7BUJ - chains A and B; structure by X-ray diffraction, 2.13 A resolution.

# Chain A (and B)
Name: Cyclic GMP-AMP synthase
Source organism: Mus musculus
Notes: EC 2.7.7.86; chain B of this document is another copy of the same molecule, construct and numbering; everything in this record applies to it too
UniProtKB: Q8C6L5 (CGAS_MOUSE); numbering as in UniProt (aligned over 61-507)
Chain sequence (447 residues; row label = number of the first residue in the row):
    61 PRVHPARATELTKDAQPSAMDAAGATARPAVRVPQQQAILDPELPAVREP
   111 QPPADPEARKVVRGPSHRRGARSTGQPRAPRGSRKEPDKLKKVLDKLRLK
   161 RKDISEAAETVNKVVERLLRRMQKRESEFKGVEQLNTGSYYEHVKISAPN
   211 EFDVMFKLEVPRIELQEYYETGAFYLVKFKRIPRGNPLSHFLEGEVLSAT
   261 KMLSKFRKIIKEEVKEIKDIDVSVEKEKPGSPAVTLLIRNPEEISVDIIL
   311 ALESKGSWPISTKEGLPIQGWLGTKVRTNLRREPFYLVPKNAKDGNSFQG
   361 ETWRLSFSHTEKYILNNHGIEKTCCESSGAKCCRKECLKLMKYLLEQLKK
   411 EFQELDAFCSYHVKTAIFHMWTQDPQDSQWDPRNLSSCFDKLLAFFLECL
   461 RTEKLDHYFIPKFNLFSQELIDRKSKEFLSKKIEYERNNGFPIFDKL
Not modelled in the structure: 61-146 (chain B: 61-145)
Ion coordination: Zn2+: His378, Cys384, Cys385, Cys392
Small-molecule neighbours: guanosine-5'-monophosphate / GTP: Asp213, Met215, Lys288, Ser291, Pro292, Ala293, Asp307, Ile309, Val348, Lys350, Arg364, Leu365, Ser366, Phe367, Ser368, Glu371, Cys419, Ser420, Tyr421, His467, Phe473, Leu475

# Interface between chain A and chain B
Residue-residue contacts (30):
  Lys156(A) - Ser387(B)  hydrogen bond (side chain-backbone)
  Arg158(A) - Arg161(B)
  Lys160(A) - Lys205(B)
  Arg161(A) - Arg161(B)
  Arg161(A) - Ile164(B)
  Arg161(A) - Tyr201(B)
  Lys162(A) - Asn196(B)  hydrogen bond
  Lys162(A) - Glu202(B)
  Lys162(A) - Lys372(B)
  Ser165(A) - Ser199(B)  hydrogen bond
  Ser165(A) - Tyr201(B)
  Ala168(A) - Tyr201(B)
  Glu169(A) - Ser199(B)
  Asn172(A) - Glu169(B)
  Asn172(A) - Lys173(B)  hydrogen bond
  Lys173(A) - Asn172(B)  hydrogen bond
  Lys173(A) - Lys173(B)
  Lys173(A) - Glu176(B)
  Arg177(A) - Arg180(B)
  Arg180(A) - Arg180(B)
  Ser199(A) - Ser165(B)  hydrogen bond
  Ser199(A) - Glu169(B)
  Tyr201(A) - Arg161(B)
  Tyr201(A) - Lys162(B)
  Val204(A) - Arg161(B)
  Asn376(A) - Lys162(B)
  Cys385(A) - Lys160(B)  hydrogen bond (backbone-side chain)
  Ser387(A) - Lys156(B)  hydrogen bond (backbone-side chain)
  Gly389(A) - Lys156(B)
  Lys395(A) - Lys162(B)
Also at the interface, not in a pair above, chain A (26 interface residues in all): Ile164, Glu176, Asn196, Lys205, Lys372, Glu386
Also at the interface, not in a pair above, chain B (20 interface residues in all): Glu166, Ser388

# In short
The interface between chain A and chain B involves 26 residues on one side and 20 on the other, with 8
hydrogen bonds. Polar pairs include Lys156(A)-Ser387(B), Lys162(A)-Asn196(B) and Ser165(A)-Ser199(B). Bound to
chain A: guanosine-5'-monophosphate / GTP.
Both chains are Cyclic GMP-AMP synthase (Mus musculus). Entry 7BUJ (mcGAS bound with pppGpG) was determined by
X-ray diffraction (same publication as 7BUM and 7BUQ).
